Entry 9IUZ (electron microscopy, 3.19 A resolution); this record covers chains B and C of the 3 polymer chains in the assembly.

[Chain B]
Protein: Phytochrome B
Source organism: Arabidopsis thaliana
Reference sequence: P14713 (PHYB_ARATH); numbering as in UniProt (aligned over 1-908)
Amino-acid sequence (913 residues; row label = number of the first residue in the row; numbers below 1 keep their minus sign (Gly-4 is residue -4)):
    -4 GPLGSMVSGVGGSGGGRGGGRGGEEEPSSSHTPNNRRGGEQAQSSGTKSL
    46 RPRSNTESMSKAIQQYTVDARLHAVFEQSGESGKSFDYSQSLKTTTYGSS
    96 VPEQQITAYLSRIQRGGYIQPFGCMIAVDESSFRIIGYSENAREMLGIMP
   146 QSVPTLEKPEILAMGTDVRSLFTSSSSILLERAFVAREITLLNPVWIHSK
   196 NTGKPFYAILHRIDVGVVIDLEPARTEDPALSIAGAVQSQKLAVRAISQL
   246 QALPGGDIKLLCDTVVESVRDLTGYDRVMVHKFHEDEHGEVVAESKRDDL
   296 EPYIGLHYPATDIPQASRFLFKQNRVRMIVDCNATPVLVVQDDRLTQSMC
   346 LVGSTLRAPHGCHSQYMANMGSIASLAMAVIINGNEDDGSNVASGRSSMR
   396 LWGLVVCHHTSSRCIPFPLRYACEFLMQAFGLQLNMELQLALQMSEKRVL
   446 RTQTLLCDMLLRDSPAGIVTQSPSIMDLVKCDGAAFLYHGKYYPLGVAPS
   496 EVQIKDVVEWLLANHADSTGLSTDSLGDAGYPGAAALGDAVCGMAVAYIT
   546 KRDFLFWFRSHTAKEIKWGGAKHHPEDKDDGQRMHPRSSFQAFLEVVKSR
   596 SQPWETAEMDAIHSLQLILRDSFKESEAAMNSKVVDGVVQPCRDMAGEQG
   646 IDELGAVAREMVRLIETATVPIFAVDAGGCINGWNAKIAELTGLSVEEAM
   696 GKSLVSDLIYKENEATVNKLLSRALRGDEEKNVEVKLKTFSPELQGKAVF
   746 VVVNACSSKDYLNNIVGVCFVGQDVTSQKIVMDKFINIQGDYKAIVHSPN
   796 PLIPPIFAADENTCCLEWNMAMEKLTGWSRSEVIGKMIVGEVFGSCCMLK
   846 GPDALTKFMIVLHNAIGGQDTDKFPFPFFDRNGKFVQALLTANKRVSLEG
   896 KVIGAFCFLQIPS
Unresolved in the structure: -4 to 52, 92-94, 146-154, 381-391, 566-574, 622-908
Differences from the reference sequence: expression tag (-4 to 0); engineered mutation His276 (Tyr in P14713)
Small-molecule neighbours: O6E (3-[5-[[(3R,4R)-3-ethyl-4-methyl-5-oxidanylidene-3,4-dihydropyrrol-2-yl]methyl]-2-[[5-[(4-ethyl-3-methyl-5-oxidanylidene-pyrrol-2-yl)methyl]-3-(3-hydroxy-3-oxopropyl)-4-methyl-1H-pyrrol-2-yl]methyl]-4-methyl-1H-pyrrol-3-yl]propanoic acid): His276, Leu301, Tyr303, Thr306, Asp307, Ile308, Pro309, Ser312, Phe316, Arg322, Ile324, Arg352, Pro354, His355, Cys357, His358, Tyr361, Met365, Ser370, Ala372, Val401, His403, Met579, Pro581
UniProt features mapped onto this chain:
  - binding site (phytochromobilin): Cys357
  - natural variant: Gly9 to Arg12 (deletion: In strain: cv. Kas-1), Glu19 (E19K: In strain: cv. Kas-1), Ile143 (I143L: In strain: cv. Kas-1)
Reported in the primary citation:
  - binding site for O6E: His276
  - mutagenesis - L226Y, F420E: decreased binding to Phytochrome-interacting factor 6 (chain C)

[Chain C]
Protein: Phytochrome-interacting factor 6
Source organism: Arabidopsis thaliana
Reference sequence: Q8L5W7 (PIF6_ARATH); residue numbers follow UniProt; this construct covers 1-100
Amino-acid sequence (105 residues; each row starts with the number of its first residue; numbers below 1 keep their minus sign (Gly-4 is residue -4)):
    -4 GPLGSMMFLPTDYCCRLSDQEYMELVFENGQILAKGQRSNVSLHNQRTKS
    46 IMDLYEAEYNEDFMKSIIHGGGGAITNLGDTQVVPQSHVAAAHETNMLES
    96 NKHVD
Unresolved in the structure: -4 to 9, 35-39, 61-100
Differences from the reference sequence: expression tag (-4 to 0)

[How chain B and chain C interact]
Pairs across the interface (30; chain B residue first):
  Tyr61(B) - Leu20(C)
  Tyr61(B) - Ile27(C)  hydrophobic
  Glu98(B) - Phe22(C)
  Gln109(B) - Glu19(C)
  Gln109(B) - Leu20(C)  hydrogen bond (side chain-backbone)
  Arg110(B) - Glu19(C)  salt bridge
  Glu125(B) - Arg33(C)  salt bridge
  Ile173(B) - Phe58(C)  hydrophobic
  Arg177(B) - Glu53(C)  hydrogen bond (side chain-backbone)
  Arg177(B) - Asn55(C)  hydrogen bond (side chain-backbone)
  Arg177(B) - Phe58(C)
  Arg182(B) - Leu49(C)
  Glu183(B) - Ser13(C)  hydrogen bond
  Glu183(B) - Asp14(C)  hydrogen bond (backbone-backbone)
  Ile184(B) - Ser13(C)
  Ile184(B) - Arg42(C)
  Thr185(B) - Glu53(C)
  Leu186(B) - Tyr50(C)  hydrophobic
  Leu186(B) - Glu53(C)  hydrogen bond (backbone-side chain)
  Leu186(B) - Tyr54(C)  hydrogen bond (backbone-side chain)
  Leu187(B) - Glu53(C)
  Arg207(B) - Arg33(C)
  Ile208(B) - Gln32(C)
  Ile208(B) - Arg33(C)  hydrogen bond (backbone-side chain)
  Asp209(B) - Gln32(C)
  Phe314(B) - Leu20(C)  hydrophobic
  Phe314(B) - Ala29(C)  hydrophobic
  Gln318(B) - Tyr17(C)
  Gln318(B) - Met18(C)  hydrogen bond (side chain-backbone)
  Val347(B) - Met18(C)
Also at the interface, not in a pair above, chain B (27 interface residues in all): Ile101, Leu105, Ser170, Leu174, His206, Arg320, Cys345, Gly348
Also at the interface, not in a pair above, chain C (24 interface residues in all): Leu12, Gln15, Val21, Gln41, Lys44, Ile46
From the paper, about this interface:
  - hot spots on chain B (mutagenesis) - Q109A/R110A, F314A: abolished binding to Phytochrome-interacting factor 6 (chain C)

[Overview]
27 residues of chain B and 24 residues of chain C are in contact; the contacts include 9 hydrogen bonds and 2
salt bridges. Polar contacts include Arg110(B)-Glu19(C), Glu125(B)-Arg33(C) and Gln109(B)-Leu20(C). From the
paper: a binding site for O6E at His276(B); L226Y and F420E of chain B reduce binding to
Phytochrome-interacting factor 6 (chain C); 4 substitutions were tested in all.
Here chain B is Phytochrome B and chain C is Phytochrome-interacting factor 6, both from Arabidopsis thaliana.
Entry 9IUZ (Constitutively active mutant(Y276H) of Arabidopsis phytochrome B(phyB) in complex with
phytochrome-interacting factor 6(PIF6)) was determined by electron microscopy (same publication as 8YB4).
